3SAG - chain A; structure by X-ray diffraction, 2.70 A resolution.

Chain A:
Molecule: Exosome component 10
Source organism: Homo sapiens
Notes: EC 3.1.13.-
UniProtKB: Q01780 (EXOSX_HUMAN); residue numbers follow UniProt; this construct covers 180-606
Sequence (428 residues; each row starts with the number of its first residue):
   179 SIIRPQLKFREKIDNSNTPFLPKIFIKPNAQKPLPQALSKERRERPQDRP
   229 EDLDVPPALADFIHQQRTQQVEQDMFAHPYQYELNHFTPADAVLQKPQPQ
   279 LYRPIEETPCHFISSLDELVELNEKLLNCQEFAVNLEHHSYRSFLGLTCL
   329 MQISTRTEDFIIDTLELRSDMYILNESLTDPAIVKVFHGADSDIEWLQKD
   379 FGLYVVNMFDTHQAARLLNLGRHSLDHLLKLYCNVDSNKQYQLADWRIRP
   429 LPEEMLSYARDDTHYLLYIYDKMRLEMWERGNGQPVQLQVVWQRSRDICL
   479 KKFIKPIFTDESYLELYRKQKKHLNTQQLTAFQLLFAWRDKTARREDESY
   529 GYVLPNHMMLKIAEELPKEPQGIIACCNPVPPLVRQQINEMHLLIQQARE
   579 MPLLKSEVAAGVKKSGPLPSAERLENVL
Disordered / not traced: 222-250, 589-606
Sequence notes: expression tag (179); engineered mutation N313 (Asp in Q01780)
Bound ions: yttrium (III) ion site 1: D404, D440; yttrium (III) ion site 2: D488, E489
UniProt features mapped onto this chain:
  - binding site (Mg(2+)): E315, D371, D440
  - site: K583 (Not ubiquitinated)
  - cross-link: K583 (Glycyl lysine isopeptide (Lys-Gly) (interchain with G-Cter in SUMO1))
  - mutagenesis: K201 (K201R: Reduces sumoylation levels and increases steady-state expression; when associated with R-168 and R-583), E315 (E315Q: Abolishes exoribonuclease activity), H316 (H316A: Slightly reduces exoribonuclease activity), D371 (D371N: Abolishes exoribonuclease activity), D404 (D404A: Increases exoribonuclease activity), Y436 (Y436A: Significantly reduces exoribonuclease activity), K583 (K583R: Reduces sumoylation by USP36. Significantly attenuates binding to pre-rRNA across the 5.8S-ITS2 and 18S-ITS1 junctions. Reduces sumoylation levels and increases steady-state expression ...)
From the paper describing this entry:
  - yttrium (III) ion coordination: D404, D440
  - conformationally variable residues (side-chain flip): D440
  - catalytic residues: Y436
  - mutagenesis - D313N, E315Q, D371N: abolished catalytic activity
  - mutagenesis - H316A: decreased catalytic activity
  - mutagenesis - D404A: increased catalytic activity
  - mutagenesis - Y436A: abolished catalytic activity on AU-rich substrate
  - mutagenesis - Y436A: decreased catalytic activity on generic RNA

Summary:
D488 and E489 coordinate yttrium (III) ion site 2. D404 and D440 coordinate yttrium (III) ion site 1. Curated
annotation (UniProt) lists 3 Mg2+-binding residues and 7 mutagenesis sites. The paper reports the catalytic
residue Y436; D313N, E315Q and D371N abolish catalytic activity; 6 substitutions were tested in all.
Chain A is Exosome component 10 (Homo sapiens); the structure, Crystal structure of the human RRP6 catalytic
domain with D313N mutation in the active site, was determined by X-ray diffraction, deposited together with
3SAF and 3SAH.
